PDB entry 8G2Y | electron microscopy, 3.44 A resolution | chains A and N of the 5 polymer chains in the assembly

== Chain A ==
Protein: MiniG alpha s/q chimera
From: Homo sapiens
Sequence (423 residues; row label = number of the first residue in the row; note: 141 numbers in that range are skipped by the numbering (no residue carries them; nothing is unmodelled there); numbers below 1 keep their minus sign (Met-169 is residue -169)):
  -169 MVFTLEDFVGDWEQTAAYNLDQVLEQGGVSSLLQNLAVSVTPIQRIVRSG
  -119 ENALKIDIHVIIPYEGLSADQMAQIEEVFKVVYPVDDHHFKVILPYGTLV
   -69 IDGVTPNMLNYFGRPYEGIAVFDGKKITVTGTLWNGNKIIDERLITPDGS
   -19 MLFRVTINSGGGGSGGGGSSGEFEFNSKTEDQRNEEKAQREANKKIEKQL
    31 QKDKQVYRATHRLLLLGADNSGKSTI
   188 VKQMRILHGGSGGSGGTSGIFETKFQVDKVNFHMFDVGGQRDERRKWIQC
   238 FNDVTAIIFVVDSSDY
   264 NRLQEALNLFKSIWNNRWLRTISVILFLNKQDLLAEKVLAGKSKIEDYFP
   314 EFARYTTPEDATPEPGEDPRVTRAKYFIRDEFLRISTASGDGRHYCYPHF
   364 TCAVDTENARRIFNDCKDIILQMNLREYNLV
Not modelled in the structure: -169 to 24, 188-206, 304-310, 322-330
From the paper describing this entry:
  - conformationally variable residues (helix shift): Leu384

== Chain N ==
Protein: Nanobody 35
From: Lama glama
Notes: antibody fragment or engineered binder
Sequence (181 residues; each row starts with the number of its first residue; numbers below 1 keep their minus sign (Met-21 is residue -21)):
   -21 MKYLLPTAAAGLLLLAAQPAMAQVQLQESGGGLVQPGGSLRLSCAASGFT
    29 FSNYKMNWVRQAPGKGLEWVSDISQSGARISYTGSVKGRFTISRDNAKNT
    79 LYLQMNSLKPEDTAVYYCARCPAPFTRDCFDVTSTTYAYRGQGTQVTVSS
   129 LEVLFQGPGHHHHHHHHGSEDQVDPRLIDGK
Not modelled in the structure: -21 to 0, 9-17, 127-159
Disulfide bonds: Cys22-Cys96, Cys99-Cys107

== How chain A and chain N interact ==
Contacting residue pairs (25; chain A residue first):
  Arg228(A) - Thr114(N)
  Asp229(A) - Asp109(N)
  Glu230(A) - Asp109(N)
  Glu230(A) - Ser112(N)
  Glu230(A) - Thr114(N)
  Arg231(A) - Asp109(N)  hydrogen bond (backbone-side chain)
  Arg232(A) - Pro100(N)
  Arg232(A) - Phe108(N)
  Arg232(A) - Asp109(N)  salt bridge
  Arg232(A) - Tyr115(N)
  Ile235(A) - Phe108(N)  hydrophobic
  Gln267(A) - Trp47(N)
  Gln267(A) - Thr61(N)
  Glu268(A) - Leu45(N)
  Ser275(A) - Asp106(N)
  Ser275(A) - Cys107(N)  hydrogen bond (side chain-backbone)
  Ser275(A) - Phe108(N)
  Asn278(A) - Arg105(N)
  Asn278(A) - Asp106(N)
  Asn279(A) - Asp106(N)
  Asn279(A) - Phe108(N)
  Tyr311(A) - Gly62(N)
  Tyr311(A) - Ser63(N)  hydrogen bond (backbone-backbone)
  Pro313(A) - Gly62(N)
  Pro313(A) - Lys65(N)
Other interface residues (no listed pair), chain A (15 interface residues in all): Asn271, Ile276
Other interface residues (no listed pair), chain N (16 interface residues in all): Tyr117

== In short ==
15 residues of chain A face 16 of chain N across their interface; the contacts include 3 hydrogen bonds and 1
salt bridge. Polar pairs include Arg232(A)-Asp109(N), Arg231(A)-Asp109(N) and Ser275(A)-Cys107(N). The paper
reports conformational variability at Leu384(A).
Chain A is MiniG alpha s/q chimera (Homo sapiens) and chain N is Nanobody 35 (Lama glama); the structure,
Cryo-EM structure of ADGRF1 coupled to miniGs/q, was determined by electron microscopy.
